PDB entry 6E11 | electron microscopy, 4.23 A resolution (low resolution: residue-level contacts below are approximate; hydrogen-bond / salt-bridge calls are withheld) | chains 2 and 3 of the 28 polymer chains in the assembly

[Chain 2 (and 3)]
Molecule: Heat shock protein 101
From: Plasmodium falciparum (isolate 3D7)
Notes: chain 3 of this document is another copy of the same molecule, construct and numbering; everything in this record applies to it too
UniProt: Q8IIJ8 (Q8IIJ8_PLAF7); residue numbers follow UniProt; this construct covers 1-906
Amino-acid sequence (906 residues; each row starts with the number of its first residue):
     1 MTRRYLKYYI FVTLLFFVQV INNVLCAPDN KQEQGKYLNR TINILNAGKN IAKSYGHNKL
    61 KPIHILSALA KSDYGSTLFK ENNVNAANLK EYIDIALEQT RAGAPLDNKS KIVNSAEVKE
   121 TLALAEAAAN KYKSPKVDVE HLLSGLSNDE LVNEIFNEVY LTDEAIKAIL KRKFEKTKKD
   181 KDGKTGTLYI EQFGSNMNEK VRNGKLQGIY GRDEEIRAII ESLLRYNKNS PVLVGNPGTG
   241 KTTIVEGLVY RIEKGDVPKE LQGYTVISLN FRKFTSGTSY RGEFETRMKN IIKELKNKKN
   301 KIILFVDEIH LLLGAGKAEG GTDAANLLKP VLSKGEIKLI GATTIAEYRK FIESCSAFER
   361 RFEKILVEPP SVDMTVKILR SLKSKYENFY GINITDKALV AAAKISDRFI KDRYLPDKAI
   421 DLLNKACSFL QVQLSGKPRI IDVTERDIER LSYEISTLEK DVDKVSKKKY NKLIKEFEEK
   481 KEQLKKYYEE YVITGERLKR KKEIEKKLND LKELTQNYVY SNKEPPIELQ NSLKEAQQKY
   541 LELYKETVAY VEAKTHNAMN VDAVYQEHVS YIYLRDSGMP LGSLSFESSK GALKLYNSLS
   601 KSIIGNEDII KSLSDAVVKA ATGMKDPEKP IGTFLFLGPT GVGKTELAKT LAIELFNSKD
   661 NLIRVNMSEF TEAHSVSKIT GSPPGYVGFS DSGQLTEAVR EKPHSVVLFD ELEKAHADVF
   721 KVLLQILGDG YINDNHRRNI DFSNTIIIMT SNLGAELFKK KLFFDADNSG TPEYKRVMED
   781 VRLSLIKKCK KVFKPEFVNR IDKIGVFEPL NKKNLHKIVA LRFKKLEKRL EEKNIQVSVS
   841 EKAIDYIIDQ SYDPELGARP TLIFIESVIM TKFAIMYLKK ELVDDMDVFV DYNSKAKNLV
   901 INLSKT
Not modelled in the structure: 1-187, 905-906
Residues lining bound ligands:
  - ATP-gamma-S (AGS; phosphothiophosphoric acid-adenylate ester), molecule 1: Tyr-210, Pro-237, Gly-238, Thr-239, Gly-240, Lys-241, Thr-242, Thr-243, Ile-378, Leu-382, Asp-417, Ile-420
  - ATP-gamma-S (AGS), molecule 2: Asn-227, Arg-360, Arg-361
  - ATP-gamma-S (AGS), molecule 3: Ser-602, Ile-603, Gly-605, Thr-640, Gly-641, Val-642, Gly-643, Lys-644, Thr-645, Glu-646, Asn-752, Ile-818, Arg-822, Arg-859, Leu-862
What the authors report for this chain:
  - binding site for ATP-gamma-S: Arg-361, Arg-859
  - conformationally variable residues (domain motion): Arg-859

[Chain 2 / chain 3 interface]
Contacting residue pairs - 146 pairs, chain 2 then chain 3:
  Tyr-210(2) with Arg-450(3)
  Gly-211(2) with Arg-450(3)
  Asp-213(2) with Arg-446(3); Arg-450(3)
  Glu-214(2) with Arg-439(3); Leu-581(3)
  Arg-217(2) with Arg-439(3); Asp-442(3)
  Ala-218(2) with Arg-575(3)
  Ile-220(2) with Val-432(3)
  Glu-221(2) with Ser-428(3); Phe-429(3); Val-432(3)
  Leu-224(2) with Gln-431(3)
  Arg-225(2) with Leu-423(3); Asn-424(3); Lys-425(3); Ala-426(3); Cys-427(3); Ser-428(3)
  Tyr-226(2) with Phe-389(3)
  Asn-227(2) with Tyr-386(3); Asn-424(3)
  Lys-228(2) with Asp-421(3)
  Arg-251(2) with Arg-446(3)
  Asp-256(2) with Arg-446(3)
  Pro-258(2) with Ser-435(3)
  Glu-285(2) with Ser-276(3)
  Lys-289(2) with Arg-272(3)
  Asn-326(2) with Phe-271(3)
  Ile-345(2) with Glu-701(3)
  Ala-346(2) with Asp-691(3)
  Arg-349(2) with Glu-697(3); Arg-700(3)
  Ile-352(2) with Arg-413(3); Arg-738(3)
  Glu-353(2) with Phe-689(3); His-736(3); Arg-738(3)
  Glu-359(2) with Arg-413(3)
  Arg-360(2) with Pro-237(3); Asp-417(3)
  Glu-363(2) with Lys-425(3)
  Lys-364(2) with Arg-413(3); Arg-700(3)
  Glu-368(2) with Met-579(3); Pro-580(3)
  Lys-377(2) with Leu-451(3); Glu-454(3)
  Arg-380(2) with Glu-454(3); Thr-457(3); Leu-458(3); Lys-469(3); Leu-473(3)
  Ser-381(2) with Tyr-453(3)
  Ser-384(2) with Tyr-453(3)
  Asn-393(2) with Lys-460(3)
  Asp-396(2) with Thr-457(3); Leu-458(3)
  Lys-397(2) with Asp-463(3); Val-465(3)
  Val-400(2) with Lys-469(3)
  Lys-404(2) with Glu-831(3); Glu-832(3)
  Tyr-540(2) with Asp-461(3)
  Tyr-544(2) with Asp-463(3)
  Gln-566(2) with Glu-832(3)
  Ser-589(2) with Leu-878(3)
  Ala-592(2) with Leu-878(3)
  Leu-593(2) with Leu-878(3); Lys-879(3)
  Asp-615(2) with Thr-871(3); Ile-875(3)
  Val-618(2) with Ala-874(3)
  Lys-619(2) with Glu-866(3); Met-870(3); Thr-871(3)
  Thr-622(2) with Lys-833(3); Ala-874(3); Leu-878(3)
  Met-624(2) with Leu-830(3); Met-870(3); Phe-873(3); Ala-874(3)
  Lys-625(2) with Arg-822(3); Leu-826(3); Arg-829(3); Glu-866(3); Met-870(3)
  Pro-627(2) with Arg-829(3)
  Glu-628(2) with Lys-649(3); Arg-664(3)
  Ala-673(2) with Glu-672(3)
  His-674(2) with Glu-672(3)
  Ser-675(2) with Glu-672(3)
  Val-676(2) with Thr-671(3); Glu-672(3)
  Ser-677(2) with Glu-672(3)
  Thr-680(2) with Glu-669(3); Lys-678(3)
  Pro-683(2) with His-674(3); Ser-677(3); Lys-678(3)
  Pro-684(2) with Ser-677(3); Lys-678(3); Ser-682(3); Gln-694(3)
  Gly-685(2) with Ser-682(3); Val-687(3)
  Tyr-686(2) with His-674(3)
  Phe-689(2) with Val-687(3)
  Lys-721(2) with Ser-668(3); Glu-713(3); Lys-714(3)
  Val-722(2) with Ser-668(3)
  Leu-724(2) with Glu-711(3); Lys-714(3)
  Gln-725(2) with Asn-666(3); Met-667(3); Ser-668(3); Asp-710(3); Lys-714(3)
  Asp-729(2) with Lys-649(3); Arg-664(3)
  Tyr-731(2) with Arg-664(3)
  Ile-732(2) with Glu-669(3)
  Asn-733(2) with Asn-666(3); Glu-669(3)
  Asn-735(2) with Gln-694(3)
  His-736(2) with Asp-691(3)
  Arg-737(2) with Glu-669(3); Lys-678(3); Gln-694(3); Leu-695(3)
  Lys-790(2) with Glu-756(3); Glu-855(3)
  Glu-796(2) with Thr-640(3); Glu-711(3); Asn-752(3)
  Val-798(2) with Leu-856(3)
  Asn-799(2) with Thr-640(3); Leu-856(3); Arg-859(3); Ile-863(3)
  Arg-800(2) with Arg-859(3)
  Asp-802(2) with Ile-863(3)
Other interface residues (no listed pair), chain 2 (96 interface residues in all): Glu-319, Ala-325, Leu-327, Lys-329, Ser-356, Leu-366, Lys-383, Ala-401, Arg-408, Glu-552, Asp-626, Gly-681, Asp-718, Asp-734, Pro-795, Ile-801
Other interface residues (no listed pair), chain 3 (102 interface residues in all): Leu-311, Tyr-414, Pro-438, Val-443, Val-462, Ser-466, Asp-576, Gly-578, Phe-670, Ser-675, Tyr-686, Ser-692, Lys-828, Ser-867, Tyr-877, Asp-884

[Overview]
Chain 2 and chain 3 form an interface of 96 and 102 residues respectively. Chain 2 binds 3 copies of
ATP-gamma-S. From the paper: a binding site for ATP-gamma-S at Arg-361(2) and Arg-859(2); conformational
variability at Arg-859(2).
Both chains are Heat shock protein 101 (Plasmodium falciparum (isolate 3D7)). Entry 6E11 (PTEX Core Complex in
the Resetting (Compact) State) was determined by electron microscopy together with 6E10 from the same study.
